5O4M - chains A and D of the 4 polymer chains in the assembly; structure by X-ray diffraction, 2.10 A resolution.

# Chain A (and D)
Protein: HcgC
Source organism: Methanococcus maripaludis S2
Notes: chain D of this document is another copy of the same molecule, construct and numbering; everything in this record applies to it too
UniProt: Q6LX54 (Q6LX54_METMP); residues 1-260 here = UniProt positions 1-260
Sequence (274 residues; row label = number of the first residue in the row):
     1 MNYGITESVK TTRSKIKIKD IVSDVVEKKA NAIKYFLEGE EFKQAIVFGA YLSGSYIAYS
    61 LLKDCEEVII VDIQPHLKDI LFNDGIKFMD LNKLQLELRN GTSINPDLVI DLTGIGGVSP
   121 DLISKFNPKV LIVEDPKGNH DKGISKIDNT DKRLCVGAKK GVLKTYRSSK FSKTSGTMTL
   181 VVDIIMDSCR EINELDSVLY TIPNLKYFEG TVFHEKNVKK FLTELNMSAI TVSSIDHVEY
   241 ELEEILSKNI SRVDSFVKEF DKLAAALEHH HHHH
Disordered / not traced: 1, 265-274 (chain D: 1, 263-274)
Sequence notes: expression tag (261-274)
Residues lining bound ligands:
  - 6-carboxy methyl-4-hydroxy-2-pyridinol (9KH), molecule 1: Ile5, Val9, Leu199, Tyr200
  - 6-carboxy methyl-4-hydroxy-2-pyridinol (9KH), molecule 2: Tyr51, Thr113, Gly114, Ile115, Pro136, Thr174, Gly176, Thr177, Met178, Thr179
  - S-adenosylhomocysteine (SAH): Lys29, Phe48, Gly49, Ala50, Tyr51, Leu52, Ser53, Val71, Asp72, Ile73, Gln74, Leu77, Leu91, Leu112, Thr113, Gly116, Gly117, Val118, Glu134, Ser175, Gly176, Thr177, Phe213
What the authors report for this chain:
  - mutagenesis - T179V: abolished catalytic activity
  - mutagenesis - T6V, Y51F: decreased catalytic activity
  - mutagenesis - S175A, S233A: decreased catalytic activity on 6-carboxy methyl-4-hydroxy-2-pyridinol
  - mutagenesis - E209Q: abolished catalytic activity on 6-carboxy methyl-4-hydroxy-2-pyridinol

# How chain A and chain D interact
Pairs across the interface (5; chain A residue first):
  Ser169(A) with Glu194(D), hydrogen bond (side chain-backbone)
  Lys170(A) with Glu194(D), salt bridge
  Glu194(A) with Ser169(D), hydrogen bond (backbone-side chain); Lys170(D), salt bridge; Arg252(D)
Also at the interface, not in a pair above, chain A (5 interface residues in all): Leu195, Arg252
Also at the interface, not in a pair above, chain D (5 interface residues in all): Leu195

# In short
The chain A/chain D interface involves 5 residues from each chain, with 2 hydrogen bonds and 2 salt bridges.
Polar contacts include Lys170(A)-Glu194(D) and Ser169(A)-Glu194(D). The paper reports that T6V and Y51F of
chain A reduce catalytic activity; S175A and S233A of chain A reduce catalytic activity on 6-carboxy
methyl-4-hydroxy-2-pyridinol; 6 substitutions were tested in all.
Both chains are HcgC (Methanococcus maripaludis S2). Entry 5O4M (Fresh crystals of HcgC from Methanococcus
maripaludis cocrystallized with SAH and pyridinol) was determined by X-ray diffraction, deposited together
with 5O4H, 5O4J and 5O4N.
